Entry 9FQW (electron microscopy, 3.01 A resolution); this record covers chains A and B.

Chain A:
Protein: High affinity cationic amino acid transporter 1, Green fluorescent protein
Source organism: Mus musculus
UniProtKB: chimeric construct of Q09143, P42212: residues 13-622 from Q09143 (CTR1_MOUSE) positions 13-622 (same numbers); residues 635-871 from P42212 positions 2-238 (UniProt number = residue number - 633)
Amino-acid sequence (902 residues; numbered 13 to 914; the number before each row is that of its first residue):
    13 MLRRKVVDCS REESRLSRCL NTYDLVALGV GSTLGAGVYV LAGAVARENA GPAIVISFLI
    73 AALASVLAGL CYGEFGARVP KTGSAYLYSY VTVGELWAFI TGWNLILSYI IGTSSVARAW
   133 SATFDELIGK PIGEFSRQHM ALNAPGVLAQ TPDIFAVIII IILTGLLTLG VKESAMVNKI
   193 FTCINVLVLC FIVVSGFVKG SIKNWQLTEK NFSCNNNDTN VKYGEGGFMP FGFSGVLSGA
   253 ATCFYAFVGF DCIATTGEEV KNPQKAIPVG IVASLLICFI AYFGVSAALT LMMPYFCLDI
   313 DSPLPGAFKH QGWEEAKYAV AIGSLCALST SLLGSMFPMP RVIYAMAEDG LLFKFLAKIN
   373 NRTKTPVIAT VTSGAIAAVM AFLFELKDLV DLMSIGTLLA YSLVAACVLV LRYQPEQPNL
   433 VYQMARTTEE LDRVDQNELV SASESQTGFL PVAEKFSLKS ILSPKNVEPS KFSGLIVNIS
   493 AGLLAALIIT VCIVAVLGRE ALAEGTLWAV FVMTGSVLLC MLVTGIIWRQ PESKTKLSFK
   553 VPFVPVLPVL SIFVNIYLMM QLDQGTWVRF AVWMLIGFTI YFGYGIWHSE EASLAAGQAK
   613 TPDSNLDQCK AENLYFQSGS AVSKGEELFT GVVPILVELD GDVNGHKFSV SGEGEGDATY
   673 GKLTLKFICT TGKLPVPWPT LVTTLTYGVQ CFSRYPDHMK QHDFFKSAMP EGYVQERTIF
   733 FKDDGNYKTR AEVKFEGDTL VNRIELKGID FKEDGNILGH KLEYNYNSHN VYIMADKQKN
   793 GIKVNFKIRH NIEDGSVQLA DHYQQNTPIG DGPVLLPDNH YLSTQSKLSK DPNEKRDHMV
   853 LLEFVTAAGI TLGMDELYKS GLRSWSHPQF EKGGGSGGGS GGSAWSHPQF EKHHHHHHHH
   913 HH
Not modelled in the structure: 20-30, 431-467, 605-914
Differences from the reference sequence: linker (623-634); conflict L697 (Phe64 in P42212), T698 (Ser65 in P42212), K839 (Ala206 in P42212), L864 (His231 in P42212); expression tag (872-914)
Glycans and other covalent adducts: N-acetylglucosamine (NAG) linked to N223
Small-molecule neighbours: L-ornithine (ORN): S44, T45, G47, A48, G49, V128, Y257, A258, F259, V260, G261, S343, G346, S347, M405

Chain B:
Protein: Surface protein
Source organism: Murine leukemia virus
UniProtKB: P03390 (ENV_MLVF5); residues 35-270 here = UniProt positions 35-270
Amino-acid sequence (276 residues; each row starts with the number of its first residue):
     4 MGILPSPGMP ALLSLVSLLS VLLMGCVAET GAAPGSSPHQ VYNITWEVTN GDRETVWAIS
    64 GNHPLWTWWP VLTPDLCMLA LSGPPHWGLE YQAPYSSPPG PPCCSGSSGS SAGCSRDCDE
   124 PLTSLTPRCN TAWNRLKLDQ VTHKSSEGFY VCPGSHRPRE AKSCGGPDSF YCASWGCETT
   184 GRVYWKPSSS WDYITVDNNL TTSQAVQVCK DNKWCNPLAI QFTNAGKQVT SWTTGHYWGL
   244 RLYVSGRDPG LTFGIRLRYQ NLGPRVPGTK HHHHHH
Not modelled in the structure: 4-42, 266-279
Differences from the reference sequence: initiating methionine (4); expression tag (5-34, 271-279)
Disulfide bonds: C80-C132, C106-C121, C107-C117, C155-C175, C167-C180, C212-C218
Glycans and other covalent adducts: glycan linked to N46; N-acetylglucosamine (NAG) linked to N202

Interface between chain A and chain B:
Contacting residue pairs (35; chain A residue first):
  E60(A) with R119(B), salt bridge
  E221(A) with N133(B), hydrogen bond; T134(B)
  K222(A) with Q95(B)
  F224(A) with P104(B); W136(B), hydrophobic
  N229(A) with A115(B)
  D230(A) with A115(B); G116(B), hydrogen bond (backbone-backbone)
  T231(A) with S114(B); C117(B)
  N232(A) with C107(B), hydrogen bond; C117(B), hydrogen bond (backbone-side chain); R119(B), hydrogen bond (backbone-side chain)
  V233(A) with C117(B), hydrogen bond (backbone-backbone); S118(B); R119(B), hydrogen bond (backbone-backbone)
  K234(A) with R119(B); D120(B); E123(B)
  Y235(A) with P104(B), hydrophobic; G116(B), hydrogen bond (side chain-backbone); C117(B); S118(B); D120(B), hydrogen bond (backbone-side chain); W136(B), hydrophobic
  G236(A) with D120(B), hydrogen bond (backbone-side chain); W136(B), hydrogen bond (backbone-side chain)
  E237(A) with L128(B); T129(B), hydrogen bond; R131(B), hydrogen bond (backbone-side chain); N137(B), hydrogen bond
  F243(A) with S127(B)
  E516(A) with K147(B), salt bridge; S149(B)
Interface residues without a listed pair, chain A (20 interface residues in all): C226, S246, R511, E512, A515
Interface residues without a listed pair, chain B (27 interface residues in all): G91, P102, G103, S113, T126, S248

Overview:
Chain A and chain B form an interface of 20 and 27 residues respectively; the contacts include 14 hydrogen
bonds and 2 salt bridges. Polar contacts include E60(A)-R119(B), E516(A)-K147(B) and E221(A)-N133(B). Bound to
chain A: L-ornithine. N-acetylglucosamine is covalently linked to N223(A).
Chain A is High affinity cationic amino acid transporter 1, Green fluorescent protein (Mus musculus) and chain
B is Surface protein (Murine leukemia virus); the structure, Cryo-EM structure of MmCAT1 bound with FrMLV-RBD
in the ornithine-bound inward-occluded state, was determined by electron microscopy.
